PDB entry 1A3Q | X-ray diffraction, 2.10 A resolution | chains C and A of the 4 polymer chains in the assembly

== Chain C ==
Molecule: 11-nt DNA strand
Sequence (11 nucleotides; each row starts with the number of its first residue):
   505 GGGGAATCCC C

== Chain A ==
Molecule: Protein (nuclear factor kappa-B P52)
From: Homo sapiens
UniProt: Q00653 (NFKB2_HUMAN); residue numbers follow UniProt; this construct covers 37-199, 206-327
Chain sequence (285 residues; row label = number of the first residue in the row; note: 6 numbers in that range are skipped by the numbering (no residue carries them; nothing is unmodelled there)):
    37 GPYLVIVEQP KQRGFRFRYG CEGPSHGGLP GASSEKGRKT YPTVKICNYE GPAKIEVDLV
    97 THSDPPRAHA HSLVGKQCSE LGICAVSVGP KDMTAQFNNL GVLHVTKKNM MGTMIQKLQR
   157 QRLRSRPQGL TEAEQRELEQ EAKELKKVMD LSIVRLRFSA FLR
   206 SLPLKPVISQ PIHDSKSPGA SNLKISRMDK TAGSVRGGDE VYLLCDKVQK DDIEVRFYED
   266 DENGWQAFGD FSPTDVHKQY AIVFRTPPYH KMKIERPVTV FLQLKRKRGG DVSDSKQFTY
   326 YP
Sequence notes: conflict Ile213 (Thr in Q00653)
UniProt features mapped onto this chain:
  - modified residue: Ser161 (Phosphoserine)
  - mutagenesis: Tyr247 to Leu249 (Two-fold reduction in heterodimerization with RelA)

== How chain C and chain A interact ==
Contacting residue pairs (21):
  DG507(C) with Lys283(A), phosphate contact
  DG508(C) with Gln284(A), sugar contact
  DA509(C) with Pro223(A), phosphate contact; Gln284(A), hydrogen bond to the phosphate
  DA510(C) with Tyr55(A), sugar contact; Lys143(A), sugar contact; Pro223(A), phosphate contact
  DT511(C) with Tyr55(A), hydrogen bond to the phosphate; His140(A), phosphate contact; Thr142(A), phosphate contact; Lys143(A), hydrogen bond to the phosphate; Lys221(A), base contact
  DC512(C) with Arg52(A), base contact; Tyr55(A), phosphate contact; Cys57(A), hydrogen bond to the phosphate; Thr142(A), phosphate contact
  DC513(C) with Arg52(A), base contact; Cys57(A), phosphate contact; Glu58(A), hydrogen bond to the base
  DC514(C) with Glu58(A), base contact; His62(A), base contact
Interface residues without a listed pair, chain A (16 interface residues in all): Arg54, Val141, Gln254, Lys255

== In short ==
8 residues of chain C face 16 of chain A across their interface; the contacts include 5 hydrogen bonds. Among
the polar pairs are DC513(C)-Glu58(A), DA509(C)-Gln284(A) and DT511(C)-Tyr55(A). Curated annotation (UniProt)
lists 3 mutagenesis sites on chain A.
Here chain C is an 11-nt DNA strand and chain A is Protein (nuclear factor kappa-B P52) (Homo sapiens). Entry
1A3Q (Human nf-kappa-B P52 bound to DNA) was determined by X-ray diffraction.
